Entry 8OJL (electron microscopy, 2.88 A resolution); this record covers chains A and D of the 6 polymer chains in the assembly.

Chain A (and D):
Protein: Lon protease homolog, mitochondrial
Source organism: Homo sapiens
Notes: EC 3.4.21.53; chain D of this document is another copy of the same molecule, construct and numbering; everything in this record applies to it too
UniProt: P36776 (LONM_HUMAN); residue numbers follow UniProt; this construct covers 121-959
Amino-acid sequence (869 residues; each row starts with the number of its first residue):
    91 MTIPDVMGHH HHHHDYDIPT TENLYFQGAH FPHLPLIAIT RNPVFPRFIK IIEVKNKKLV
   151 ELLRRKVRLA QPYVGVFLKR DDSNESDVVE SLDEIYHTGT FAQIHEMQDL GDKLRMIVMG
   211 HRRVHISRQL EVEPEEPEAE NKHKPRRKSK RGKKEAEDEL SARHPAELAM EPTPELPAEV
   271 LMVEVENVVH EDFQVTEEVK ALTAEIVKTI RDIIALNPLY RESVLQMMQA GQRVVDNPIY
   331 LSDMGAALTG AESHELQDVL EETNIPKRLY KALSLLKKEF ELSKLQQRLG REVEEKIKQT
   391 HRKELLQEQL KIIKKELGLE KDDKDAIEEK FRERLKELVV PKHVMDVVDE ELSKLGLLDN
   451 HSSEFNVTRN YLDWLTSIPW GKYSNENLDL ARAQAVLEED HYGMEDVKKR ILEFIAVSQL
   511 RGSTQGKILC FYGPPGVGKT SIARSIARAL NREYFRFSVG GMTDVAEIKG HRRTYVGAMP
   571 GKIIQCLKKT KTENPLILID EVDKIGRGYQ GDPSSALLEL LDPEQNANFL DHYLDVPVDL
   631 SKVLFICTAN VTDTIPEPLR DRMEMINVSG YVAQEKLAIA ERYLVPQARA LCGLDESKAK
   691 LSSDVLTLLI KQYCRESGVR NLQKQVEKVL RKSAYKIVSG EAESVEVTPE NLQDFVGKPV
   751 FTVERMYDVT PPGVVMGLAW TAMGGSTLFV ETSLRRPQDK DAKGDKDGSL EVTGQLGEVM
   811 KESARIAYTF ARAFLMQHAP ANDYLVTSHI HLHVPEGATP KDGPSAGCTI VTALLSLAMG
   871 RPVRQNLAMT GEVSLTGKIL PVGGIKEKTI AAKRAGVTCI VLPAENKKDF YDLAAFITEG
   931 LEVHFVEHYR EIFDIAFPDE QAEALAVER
Disordered / not traced: 91-122, 222-271, 950-959
Sequence notes: initiating methionine (91); expression tag (92-120); engineered mutation E394 (Tyr in P36776)
Small-molecule neighbours: ADP (adenosine-5'-diphosphate): D490, H491, Y492, M494, P524, P525, G526, V527, G528, K529, T530, S531, Y661, I669, Y673, L674, Q677, V709, R710, Q713
Curated features (UniProtKB/Swiss-Prot):
  - active site: S855, K898
  - binding site (ATP): G523 to T530
  - natural variant: E476 (E476A: In CODASS), S631 (S631Y: In CODASS), A670 (A670V: In CODASS), R672 (R672C: In CODASS), P676 (P676S: In CODASS), R679 (R679H: In CODASS), R721 (R721G: In CODASS), A724 (A724V: In CODASS), P749 (P749S: In CODASS), G767 (G767E: In CODASS), I927 (deletion: In CODASS)
  - mutagenesis: K529 (K529R: Abolishes ATPase activity, and presumably ATP-driven protein unfolding, but does not block access to the proteolytic active site or prevent a substrate from binding to it), W770 (W770A: Has low basal, but normal stimulated ATPase activity, and retains peptidase activity; W770P: Has normal basal, but low stimulated ATPase activity, and abolishes peptidase activity), S855 (S855A: Lacks both ATPase and protease activity, but retains DNA binding activity), T880 (T880V: Enhances the basal, but not the stimulated ATPase activity), G893 (G893A: Has low basal, but normal stimulated ATPase activity, and retains peptidase activity; G893P: Has normal basal, but low stimulated ATPase activity, and abolishes peptidase activity), G894 (G894A/S: Enhances the basal, but not the stimulated ATPase activity, and retains peptidase activity; G894P: Enhances the basal, but not the stimulated ATPase activity, and abolishes peptidase activity)
Reported in the primary citation:
  - catalytic residues: S855, K898 (citing earlier work)
  - mutagenesis - Y394E: decreased catalytic activity on TFAM
  - mutagenesis - Y394E: decreased catalytic activity on ATPase
  - mutagenesis - Y394E (at least 2 degC): decreased stability
  - post-translational modification sites: S173, S181, Y186 (citing earlier work)
  - mutagenesis - Y394E: decreased catalytic activity on beta-casein
  - mutagenesis - Y394E: decreased catalytic activity on glutaryl-Ala-Ala-Phe-MNA

Chain A / chain D interface:
Contacting residue pairs - 8 pairs, chain A then chain D:
  H391(A) - I387(D)
  L395(A) - E384(D)
  E398(A) - V383(D)
  Q399(A) - G380(D)  hydrogen bond (side chain-backbone)
  Q399(A) - V383(D)
  Q399(A) - E384(D)  hydrogen bond
  I402(A) - V383(D)  hydrophobic
  I403(A) - L379(D)  hydrophobic
Other interface residues (no listed pair), chain A (7 interface residues in all): E454
Other interface residues (no listed pair), chain D (6 interface residues in all): H451

Overview:
7 residues of chain A and 6 residues of chain D are in contact; the contacts include 2 hydrogen bonds. Polar
pairs include Q399(A)-G380(D) and Q399(A)-E384(D). Chain A binds ADP. From the paper: catalytic residues
S855(A) and K898(A); Y394E of chain A reduces catalytic activity on TFAM.
Chain A and chain D are both Lon protease homolog, mitochondrial (Homo sapiens); the structure, Human
Mitochondrial Lon Y394E Mutant ADP Bound, was determined by electron microscopy, deposited together with 8OVF,
8OVG, 8OKA and 8OM7.
